PDB entry 7F71 | X-ray diffraction, 1.58 A resolution | chain A

Chain A:
Molecule: L, D-transpeptidase 2
Organism: Mycobacterium tuberculosis (strain ATCC 25618 / H37Rv)
Notes: EC 2.3.2.-
Reference sequence: I6Y9J2 (LDT2_MYCTU); numbering as in UniProt (aligned over 42-408)
Chain sequence (370 residues; row label = number of the first residue in the row):
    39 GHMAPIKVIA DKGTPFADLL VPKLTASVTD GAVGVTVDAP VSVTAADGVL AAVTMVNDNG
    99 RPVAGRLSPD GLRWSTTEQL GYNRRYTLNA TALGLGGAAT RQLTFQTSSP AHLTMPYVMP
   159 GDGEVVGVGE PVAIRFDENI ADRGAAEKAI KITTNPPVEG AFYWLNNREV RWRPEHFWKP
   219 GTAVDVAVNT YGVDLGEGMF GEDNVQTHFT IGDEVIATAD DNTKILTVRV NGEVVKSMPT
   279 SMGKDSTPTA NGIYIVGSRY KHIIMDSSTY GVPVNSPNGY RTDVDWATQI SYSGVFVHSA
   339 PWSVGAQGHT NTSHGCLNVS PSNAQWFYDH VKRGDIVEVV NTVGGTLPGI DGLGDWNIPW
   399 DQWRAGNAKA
Unresolved in the structure: 39-56, 408
Sequence notes: expression tag (39-41)
Small-molecule neighbours:
  - beta-D-glucopyranose (BGC): Met157, Pro158, Glu168, Pro169, Val170, Ala171, Glu207, Arg209, Ile293, Tyr330, Arg371, Gly390, Leu391
  - glutamic acid (GLU): Ser306, Pro311, Val312, Asn313, Ser314
From the paper describing this entry:
  - binding site for beta-D-glucopyranose: Met157, Glu168, Ala171, Glu207, Arg209, Tyr330, Arg371, Leu391
  - mutagenesis - E207A, R209E, Y330F: decreased binding to PG precursor
  - mutagenesis - R209E (26-fold), Y330F: decreased catalytic activity on nitrocefin
  - mutagenesis - E207A, M303A, H336N, S351A (15-fold): decreased catalytic activity on beta-lactam
  - mutagenesis - K282A: decreased catalytic activity
  - mutagenesis - S337A: unchanged catalytic activity on beta-lactam
  - mutagenesis - C354A: abolished catalytic activity on beta-lactam
  - mutagenesis - R209E: abolished catalytic activity on biapenem
  - mutagenesis - H336N, S351A, C354A: decreased catalytic activity on biapenem
  - mutagenesis - R209E (Kd 400 uM), H336N, S351A, C354A: abolished binding to biapenem
  - mutagenesis - E207A, Y330F: decreased binding to biapenem
  - mutagenesis - R209E: decreased binding to cefotaxime
  - allosteric site: Arg209
  - catalytic residues: His336, Cys354 (citing earlier work)
  - catalytic residues: Ser351
  - contacts within the chain: Lys282-Ser351 (hydrogen bond), Met303-Tyr318 (hydrophobic contact), Met303-Val322 (hydrophobic contact), His336-Ser337 (backbone contact), His336-Leu355 (backbone contact) (from molecular simulation)
  - mutagenesis - E207A, R209E: decreased binding to acetylmuramyl-L-alanyl-D-isoglutamine
  - mutagenesis - R209E: unchanged stability
  - allosteric site: Arg209 (from molecular simulation)

Overview:
Chain A binds glutamic acid and beta-D-glucopyranose. The paper reports catalytic residues His336, Cys354 and
Ser351; E207A, M303A and H336N, among others, reduce catalytic activity on beta-lactam; 9 substitutions were
tested in all.
Chain A is L, D-transpeptidase 2 (Mycobacterium tuberculosis (strain ATCC 25618 / H37Rv)); the structure,
Crystal structure of the Mycobacterium tuberculosis L,D-transpeptidase-2 (LdtMt2) with peptidoglycan sugar
moiety and glutamate, was determined by X-ray diffraction together with 7F8P from the same study.
